8ZX4 - chains A and B of the 4 polymer chains in the assembly; structure by electron microscopy, 2.85 A resolution.

== Chain A ==
Molecule: engineered miniGalpha 13
Organism: Homo sapiens
Sequence (230 residues; numbered 1 to 230; the number before each row is that of its first residue):
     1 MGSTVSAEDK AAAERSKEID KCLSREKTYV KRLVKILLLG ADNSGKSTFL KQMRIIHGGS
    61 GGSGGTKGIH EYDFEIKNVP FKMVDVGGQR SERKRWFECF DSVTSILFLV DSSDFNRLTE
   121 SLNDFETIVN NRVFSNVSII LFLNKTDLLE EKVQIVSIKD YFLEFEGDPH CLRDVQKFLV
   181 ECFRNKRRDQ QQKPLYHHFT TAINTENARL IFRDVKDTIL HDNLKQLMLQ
Not modelled in the structure: 1-7, 56-66

== Chain B ==
Molecule: Guanine nucleotide-binding protein G(I)/G(S)/G(T) subunit beta-1
Organism: Homo sapiens
UniProtKB: P62873 (GBB1_HUMAN); numbering as in UniProt (aligned over 2-340)
Sequence (345 residues; row label = number of the first residue in the row; numbers below 1 keep their minus sign (Met-4 is residue -4)):
    -4 MGSLLQSELD QLRQEAEQLK NQIRDARKAC ADATLSQITN NIDPVGRIQM RTRRTLRGHL
    56 AKIYAMHWGT DSRLLVSASQ DGKLIIWDSY TTNKVHAIPL RSSWVMTCAY APSGNYVACG
   116 GLDNICSIYN LKTREGNVRV SRELAGHTGY LSCCRFLDDN QIVTSSGDTT CALWDIETGQ
   176 QTTTFTGHTG DVMSLSLAPD TRLFVSGACD ASAKLWDVRE GMCRQTFTGH ESDINAICFF
   236 PNGNAFATGS DDATCRLFDL RADQELMTYS HDNIICGITS VSFSKSGRLL LAGYDDFNCN
   296 VWDALKADRA GVLAGHDNRV SCLGVTDDGM AVATGSWDSF LKIWN
Not modelled in the structure: -4 to 7
Sequence notes: initiating methionine (-4); expression tag (-3 to 1)
UniProt features mapped onto this chain:
  - modified residue: Ser2 (N-acetylserine), His266 (Phosphohistidine)
  - natural variant: Leu30 (L30F: In MRD42; uncertain significance), Arg52 (R52G: In MRD42), Gly64 (G64V: In MRD42), Asp76 (D76E: In MRD42; D76G: In MRD42), Gly77 (G77S: In MRD42), Lys78 (K78R: In MRD42), Ile80 (I80N: In MRD42; I80T: In MRD42), His91 (H91R: In MRD42; uncertain significance), Ala92 (A92T: In MRD42), Pro94 (P94S: In MRD42), Leu95 (L95P: In MRD42), Arg96 (R96L: In MRD42), 5 further natural variant entries in UniProt

== How chain A and chain B interact ==
Residue-residue contacts (38; chain A residue first):
  Ala12(A) - Asn88(B)
  Ala13(A) - Asn88(B)
  Arg15(A) - Val90(B)
  Arg15(A) - His91(B)  hydrogen bond
  Ser16(A) - Asn88(B)
  Ser16(A) - Lys89(B)  hydrogen bond (side chain-backbone)
  Ile19(A) - Lys89(B)
  Ile19(A) - Ala92(B)  hydrophobic
  Asp20(A) - Lys89(B)  salt bridge
  Leu23(A) - Gly53(B)
  Leu23(A) - Leu55(B)
  Leu23(A) - Lys78(B)
  Leu23(A) - Ile80(B)  hydrophobic
  Leu23(A) - Lys89(B)
  Glu26(A) - Lys78(B)  salt bridge
  Lys27(A) - Leu55(B)
  Val30(A) - Leu55(B)  hydrophobic
  Gly68(A) - Leu117(B)
  Gly68(A) - Asp118(B)
  Gly68(A) - Asn119(B)
  Ile69(A) - Trp99(B)
  Ile69(A) - Leu117(B)  hydrogen bond (backbone-backbone)
  Glu71(A) - Ser98(B)  hydrogen bond
  Glu71(A) - Trp99(B)  hydrogen bond
  Lys82(A) - Trp99(B)
  Val84(A) - Trp99(B)  hydrophobic
  Glu92(A) - Tyr145(B)
  Glu92(A) - Asp186(B)
  Lys94(A) - Asp186(B)
  Trp96(A) - Met188(B)  hydrophobic
  Phe97(A) - Leu117(B)  hydrophobic
  Cys99(A) - Tyr59(B)
  Cys99(A) - Trp99(B)
  Cys99(A) - Leu117(B)  hydrophobic
  Phe100(A) - Trp99(B)  hydrophobic
  Phe100(A) - Leu117(B)  hydrophobic
  Asp101(A) - Lys57(B)  salt bridge
  Asp101(A) - Trp332(B)
Interface residues without a listed pair, chain A (26 interface residues in all): Lys35, Lys67, Gln89, Ser102
Interface residues without a listed pair, chain B (23 interface residues in all): Gln75, Met101, Gly131

== Overview ==
The interface between chain A and chain B involves 26 residues on one side and 23 on the other; the contacts
include 5 hydrogen bonds and 3 salt bridges. Polar contacts include Asp20(A)-Lys89(B), Glu26(A)-Lys78(B) and
Asp101(A)-Lys57(B).
Here chain A is engineered miniGalpha 13 and chain B is Guanine nucleotide-binding protein G(I)/G(S)/G(T)
subunit beta-1, both from Homo sapiens. Entry 8ZX4 (LPI-bound GPR55 in complex with G13) was determined by
electron microscopy (same publication as 8ZX5).
